Entry 4C8M (X-ray diffraction, 1.57 A resolution); this record covers chains A and C of the 3 polymer chains in the assembly.

[Chain A]
Molecule: Large fragment of taq DNA polymerase I
Source organism: Thermus aquaticus
Notes: EC 2.7.7.7; fragment: klenow fragment, residues 293-832
UniProtKB: P19821 (DPO1_THEAQ); residues 293-832 here = UniProt positions 293-832
Chain sequence (540 residues; each row starts with the number of its first residue):
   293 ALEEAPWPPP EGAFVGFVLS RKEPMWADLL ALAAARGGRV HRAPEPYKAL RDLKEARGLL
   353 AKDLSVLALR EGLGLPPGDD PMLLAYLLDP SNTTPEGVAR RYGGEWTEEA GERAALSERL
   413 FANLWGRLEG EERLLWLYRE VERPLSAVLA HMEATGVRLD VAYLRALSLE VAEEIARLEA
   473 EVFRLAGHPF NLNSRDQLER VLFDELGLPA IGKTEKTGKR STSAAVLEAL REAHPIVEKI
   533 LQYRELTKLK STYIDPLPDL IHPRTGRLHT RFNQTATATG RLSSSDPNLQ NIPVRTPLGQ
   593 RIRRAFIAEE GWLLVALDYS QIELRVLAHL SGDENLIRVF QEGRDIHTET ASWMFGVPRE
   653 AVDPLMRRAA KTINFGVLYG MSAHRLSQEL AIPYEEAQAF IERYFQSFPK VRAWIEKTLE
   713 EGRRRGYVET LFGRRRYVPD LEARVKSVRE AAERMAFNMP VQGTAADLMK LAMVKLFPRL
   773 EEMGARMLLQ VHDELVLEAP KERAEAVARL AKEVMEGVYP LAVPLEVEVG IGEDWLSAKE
What the authors report for this chain:
  - binding site for the 11-nt DNA strand: Gln754
  - binding site for the 14-nt DNA strand (chain C): Tyr671

[Chain C]
Molecule: 14-nt DNA strand
Sequence (14 nucleotides; each row starts with the number of its first residue):
   202 TTCXGCGCCG TGGC
Disordered / not traced: 202
Modified residues: LHO (2-(2-deoxy-5-O-phosphono-beta-D-erythro-pentofuranosyl)-6-methylisoquinoline-1(2H)-thione) at position 205

[Interface between chain A and chain C]
Residue-residue contacts - 29 pairs, chain A then chain C:
  Asn483(A) - DT212(C)  hydrogen bond to the phosphate
  Asn485(A) - DG211(C)  phosphate contact
  Asn485(A) - DT212(C)  sugar contact
  Ser486(A) - DT212(C)  hydrogen bond to the phosphate
  Ser486(A) - DG213(C)  hydrogen bond to the phosphate
  Asp488(A) - DG213(C)  sugar contact
  Gln489(A) - DG213(C)  hydrogen bond to the phosphate
  Lys540(A) - DG208(C)  base contact
  Lys540(A) - DC209(C)  base contact
  Ser543(A) - DC210(C)  hydrogen bond to the phosphate
  Ser543(A) - DG211(C)  phosphate contact
  Thr544(A) - DC210(C)  sugar contact
  Ser577(A) - DC209(C)  phosphate contact
  Asn580(A) - DG208(C)  phosphate contact
  Asn580(A) - DC209(C)  phosphate contact
  Phe667(A) - DC204(C)  base contact
  Phe667(A) - LHO_205(C)  base contact
  Tyr671(A) - DC204(C)  hydrogen bond to the base
  Tyr671(A) - LHO_205(C)  base contact
  Met673(A) - DC204(C)  base contact
  Ser674(A) - DT203(C)  hydrogen bond to the phosphate
  Ser674(A) - DC204(C)  hydrogen bond to the phosphate
  His676(A) - DT203(C)  salt bridge to the phosphate
  Arg677(A) - DC204(C)  hydrogen bond to the base
  Glu681(A) - DC204(C)  base contact
  Arg746(A) - DC204(C)  salt bridge to the phosphate
  Arg746(A) - LHO_205(C)  base contact
  Met747(A) - LHO_205(C)  base contact
  Met747(A) - DG206(C)  sugar contact
Interface residues without a listed pair, chain A (26 interface residues in all): Pro548, Ser576, Asp578, Asn583, Ala743, Asn750, Gln754

[Overview]
26 residues of chain A and 10 residues of chain C are in contact; the contacts include 9 hydrogen bonds and 2
salt bridges. Among the polar pairs are Tyr671(A)-DC204(C), Arg677(A)-DC204(C) and Asn483(A)-DT212(C). From
the paper: a binding site for the 11-nt DNA strand at Gln754(A); a binding site for the 14-nt DNA strand
(chain C) at Tyr671(A).
Chain A is Large fragment of taq DNA polymerase I (Thermus aquaticus) and chain C is a 14-nt DNA strand; the
structure, Binary complex of the large fragment of DNA polymerase I from Thermus Aquaticus with the
aritificial ..., was determined by X-ray diffraction (same publication as 4C8K, 4C8L, 4C8N, 4C8O and 4CCH).
